Entry 4GL9 (X-ray diffraction, 3.90 A resolution); this record covers chains A and E of the 3 polymer chains in the assembly.

[Chain A]
Molecule: Tyrosine-protein kinase
From: Mus musculus
Notes: EC 2.7.10.2; fragment: Kinase domain
UniProt: G5E852 (G5E852_MOUSE); residue numbers follow UniProt; this construct covers 836-1132
Chain sequence (297 residues; numbered 836 to 1132; the number before each row is that of its first residue):
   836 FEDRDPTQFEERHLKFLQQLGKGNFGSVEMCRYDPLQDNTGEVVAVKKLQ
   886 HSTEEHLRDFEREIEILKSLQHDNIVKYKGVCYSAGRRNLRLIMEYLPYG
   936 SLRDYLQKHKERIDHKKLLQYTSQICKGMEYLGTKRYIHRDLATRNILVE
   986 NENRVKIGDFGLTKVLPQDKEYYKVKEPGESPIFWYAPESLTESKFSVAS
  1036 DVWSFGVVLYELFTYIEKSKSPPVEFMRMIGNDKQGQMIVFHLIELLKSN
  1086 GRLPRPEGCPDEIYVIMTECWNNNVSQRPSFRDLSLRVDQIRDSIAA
Unresolved in the structure: 836-842, 920-923, 1131-1132
Modified positions: Tyr-1007 (O-phosphotyrosine; PTR); Tyr-1008 (O-phosphotyrosine; PTR)
Ligand contacts: IZA (2-tert-butyl-9-fluoro-3,6-dihydro-7H-benz[h]-imidaz[4,5-f]isoquinoline-7-one): Leu-855, Lys-857, Gly-858, Val-863, Ala-880, Val-911, Met-929, Glu-930, Tyr-931, Leu-932, Pro-933, Gly-935, Ser-936, Arg-980, Asn-981, Leu-983, Asp-994
From the paper describing this entry:
  - specificity-determining residues: Gly-1071, Gln-1072, Met-1073 (citing earlier work)
  - post-translational modification sites: Tyr-1008
  - catalytic residues: Asp-976, Pro-1017 (proposed by the authors, not directly observed)

[Chain E]
Molecule: Suppressor of cytokine signaling 3
From: Mus musculus
Notes: fragment: chimeric fusion of Intracellular domain and 163-185)
UniProt: O35718 (SOCS3_MOUSE); residue numbers follow UniProt; this construct covers 38-128
Chain sequence (143 residues; numbered 17 to 162; 3 numbers in that range are skipped by the numbering (no residue carries them; nothing is unmodelled there); the number before each row is that of its first residue):
    17 QGAHDLKTFSSKSEYQLVVNAVRKLQESGFYWSAVTGGEANLLLSAEPAG
    67 TFLIRDSSDQRHFFTLSVKTQSGTKNLRIQCEGGSFSLQSDPRSTQPVPR
   117 FDCVLKLVHHYM
   132 GSGSGSGSRAYYIYSGGEKIPLVLSRPLSSN
Unresolved in the structure: 17-21, 132-140, 146-149, 162
Differences from the reference sequence: expression tag (17-37); linker (132-158)
From the paper describing this entry:
  - conformationally variable residues (order/disorder transition): Leu-22 to Ser-29
  - contacts within the chain: Ser-26/Glu-30 (hydrogen bond), Tyr-47/Asp-72 (hydrogen bond)
  - mutagenesis - T24A, E30A (20-fold), Y47F, A50K, T52A: decreased binding to Tyrosine-protein kinase (chain A)
  - mutagenesis - L22F: increased binding to Tyrosine-protein kinase (chain A)
  - mutagenesis - L22A, K23A, A50E: unchanged binding to Tyrosine-protein kinase (chain A)

[Chain A / chain E interface]
Residue-residue contacts (43; chain A residue first):
  Lys-1011(A) with Ser-26(E), hydrogen bond (backbone-side chain)
  Pro-1013(A) with Thr-24(E)
  Gly-1014(A) with Leu-22(E); Lys-23(E)
  Glu-1015(A) with Leu-22(E)
  Ser-1016(A) with Leu-22(E), hydrogen bond (backbone-backbone)
  Ile-1018(A) with Leu-22(E), hydrophobic
  Ser-1025(A) with Thr-24(E), hydrogen bond (backbone-side chain)
  Leu-1026(A) with Thr-24(E), hydrogen bond (backbone-side chain); Phe-25(E), hydrogen bond (backbone-backbone)
  Thr-1027(A) with Phe-25(E); Ser-27(E)
  Glu-1028(A) with Ser-26(E); Lys-28(E)
  Ser-1029(A) with Thr-24(E); Phe-25(E)
  Asp-1068(A) with Ala-50(E)
  Lys-1069(A) with Ala-50(E)
  Gln-1070(A) with Ala-50(E), hydrogen bond (side chain-backbone); Thr-52(E); Asp-72(E); Ser-73(E); Ser-74(E), hydrogen bond
  Gly-1071(A) with Leu-22(E); Ser-73(E), hydrogen bond (backbone-backbone); Ser-74(E); Asp-75(E)
  Gln-1072(A) with Lys-23(E), hydrogen bond (side chain-backbone); Asp-75(E), hydrogen bond (backbone-backbone); Gln-76(E); Arg-77(E); His-78(E), hydrogen bond (backbone-backbone); Phe-79(E)
  Met-1073(A) with Tyr-47(E); Asp-72(E); Phe-79(E)
  Val-1075(A) with Leu-22(E), hydrophobic; Lys-23(E)
  Phe-1076(A) with Tyr-31(E), hydrophobic; Val-38(E), hydrophobic
  Ile-1079(A) with Phe-25(E), hydrophobic; Tyr-31(E)
  Glu-1080(A) with Tyr-31(E), hydrogen bond
Other interface residues (no listed pair), chain A (22 interface residues in all): His-1077
Other interface residues (no listed pair), chain E (25 interface residues in all): Val-34, Val-35, Ser-49, Val-51, Phe-80
From the paper, about this interface:
  - pairs named by the authors: Gln-1072(A)/Phe-79(E), Met-1073(A)/Phe-79(E) (hydrophobic contact), Met-1073(A)/Phe-80(E) (hydrophobic contact)
  - interface residues, chain A: Gly-1071(A), Gln-1072(A), Met-1073(A), Phe-1076(A)
  - hot spots on chain A (mutagenesis) - G1071D: abolished binding to Suppressor of cytokine signaling 3 (chain E)
  - interface residues, chain E: Leu-22(E), Phe-25(E), Tyr-31(E), Asp-72(E), Ser-73(E), Phe-79(E), Phe-80(E)
  - hot spots on chain E (mutagenesis) - F25A, F79A, F80A: abolished binding to Tyrosine-protein kinase (chain A)
  - hot spots on chain E (mutagenesis) - S26A, R77A: unchanged binding to Tyrosine-protein kinase (chain A)
  - hot spots on chain E (mutagenesis) - S27A, K28A, Y31A: decreased binding to Tyrosine-protein kinase (chain A)

[Overview]
22 residues of chain A and 25 residues of chain E are in contact, with 12 hydrogen bonds. Among the polar
pairs are Lys-1011(A)/Ser-26(E), Ser-1025(A)/Thr-24(E) and Leu-1026(A)/Thr-24(E). The authors report a contact
between Gln-1072(A) and Phe-79(E); hydrophobic contacts between Met-1073(A) and Phe-79(E) and Met-1073(A) and
Phe-80(E). From the paper: catalytic residues Asp-976(A) and Pro-1017(A); T24A, E30A and Y47F of chain E,
among others, reduce binding to Tyrosine-protein kinase (chain A); 18 substitutions were tested in all.
Chain A is Tyrosine-protein kinase and chain E is Suppressor of cytokine signaling 3, both from Mus musculus;
the structure, Crystal structure of inhibitory protein SOCS3 in complex with JAK2 kinase domain and fragment
of GP130 ..., was determined by X-ray diffraction.
